3LJZ - chain A; structure by X-ray diffraction, 2.00 A resolution.

# Chain A
Molecule: Collagenase 3
Organism: Homo sapiens
Notes: EC 3.4.24.-
UniProtKB: P45452 (MMP13_HUMAN); residue numbers follow UniProt; this construct covers 105-267
Sequence (164 residues; each row starts with the number of its first residue):
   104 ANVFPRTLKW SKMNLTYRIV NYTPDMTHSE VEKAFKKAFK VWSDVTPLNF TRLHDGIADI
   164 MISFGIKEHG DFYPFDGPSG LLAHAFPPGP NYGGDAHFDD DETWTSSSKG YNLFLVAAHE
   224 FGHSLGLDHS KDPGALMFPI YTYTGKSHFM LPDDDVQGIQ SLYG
Disordered / not traced: 248-250
Differences from the reference sequence: engineered mutation Ala104 (Tyr in P45452)
Ion coordination: Ca2+ site 1: Asp162, Asn194, Asp198; Zn2+ site 1: His172, Asp174, His187, His200; Ca2+ site 2: Asp179, Gly180, Ser182, Leu184, Asp202, Glu205; Zn2+ site 2: His222, His226, His232 (together with LA3)
Residues lining bound ligands: LA3 ((2R)-2-[4-(1,3-benzodioxol-5-yl)benzyl]-N~4~-hydroxy-N~1~-[(1S,2R)-2-hydroxy-2,3-dihydro-1H-inden-1-yl]butanediamide): Gly183, Leu184, Leu185, Ala186, His187, Leu218, Val219, His222, Glu223, His226, His232, Ala238, Leu239, Phe241, Pro242, Ile243, Tyr244, Thr245, Thr247, Phe252

# Overview
Ligands of chain A: compound LA3. The Ca2+ site 1 is built by Asp162, Asn194 and Asp198. His172, Asp174,
His187 and His200 coordinate Zn2+ site 1.
Chain A is Collagenase 3 (Homo sapiens); the structure, Crystal Structure of Human MMP-13 complexed with an
Amino-2-indanol compound, was determined by X-ray diffraction, deposited together with 3LJT.
